PDB entry 1IJ1 | X-ray diffraction, 1.86 A resolution | chains B and C of the 3 polymer chains in the assembly

Chain B (and C):
Molecule: General control protein GCN4
Notes: fragment: coiled coil region; chain C of this document is another copy of the same molecule, construct and numbering; everything in this record applies to it too
Reference sequence: P03069 (GCN4_YEAST); residues 1-33 here correspond to UniProt positions 249-281 (UniProt number = residue number + 248)
Sequence (34 residues; numbered 0 to 33; the number before each row is that of its first residue; numbering starts at 0):
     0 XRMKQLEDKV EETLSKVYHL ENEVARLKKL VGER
Disordered / not traced: 32-33
Modified / non-standard residues: ACE (acetyl group) at position 0
Sequence notes: engineered mutation Thr-12 (Leu260 in P03069), Val-16 (Asn264 in P03069)
Metal / ion sites: Zn2+: His-18, Glu-22
UniProt features mapped onto this chain:
  - region: Leu-5 to Leu-26 (Leucine-zipper)

Interface between chain B and chain C:
Contacting residue pairs - 30 pairs, chain B then chain C:
  Arg-1(B) with Met-2(C); Lys-3(C); Glu-6(C), salt bridge
  Met-2(B) with Met-2(C), hydrophobic
  Leu-5(B) with Leu-5(C), hydrophobic; Glu-6(C)
  Lys-8(B) with Val-9(C); Glu-10(C), salt bridge; Leu-13(C)
  Val-9(B) with Val-9(C), hydrophobic
  Thr-12(B) with Thr-12(C); Leu-13(C); Val-16(C)
  Lys-15(B) with Val-16(C); Glu-20(C)
  Val-16(B) with Val-16(C), hydrophobic
  Leu-19(B) with Val-16(C), hydrophobic; Leu-19(C), hydrophobic; Glu-20(C); Val-23(C), hydrophobic
  Glu-22(B) with Val-23(C); Lys-27(C), salt bridge
  Arg-25(B) with Lys-27(C); Gly-31(C)
  Leu-26(B) with Leu-26(C), hydrophobic; Lys-27(C); Val-30(C), hydrophobic
  Leu-29(B) with Val-30(C), hydrophobic; Gly-31(C)
  Val-30(B) with Val-30(C), hydrophobic
Also at the interface, not in a pair above, chain B (15 interface residues in all): Val-23

Summary:
15 residues of chain B face 16 of chain C across their interface; the contacts include 3 salt bridges. Polar
pairs include Arg-1(B)/Glu-6(C), Lys-8(B)/Glu-10(C) and Glu-22(B)/Lys-27(C). The Zn2+ site is built by
His-18(B) and Glu-22(B).
Chain B and chain C are both General control protein GCN4; the structure, GCN4-pVLT Coiled-coil Trimer with
Threonine at the d(12) Position, was determined by X-ray diffraction together with 1IJ0, 1IJ2 and 1IJ3 from
the same study.
